6ZOE - chains A and B; structure by X-ray diffraction, 2.85 A resolution.

# Chain A
Molecule: Multidrug efflux pump subunit AcrB
Source organism: Escherichia coli (strain K12)
Reference sequence: P31224 (ACRB_ECOLI); residues 1-1049 here = UniProt positions 1-1049
Chain sequence (1057 residues; numbered 1 to 1057; the number before each row is that of its first residue):
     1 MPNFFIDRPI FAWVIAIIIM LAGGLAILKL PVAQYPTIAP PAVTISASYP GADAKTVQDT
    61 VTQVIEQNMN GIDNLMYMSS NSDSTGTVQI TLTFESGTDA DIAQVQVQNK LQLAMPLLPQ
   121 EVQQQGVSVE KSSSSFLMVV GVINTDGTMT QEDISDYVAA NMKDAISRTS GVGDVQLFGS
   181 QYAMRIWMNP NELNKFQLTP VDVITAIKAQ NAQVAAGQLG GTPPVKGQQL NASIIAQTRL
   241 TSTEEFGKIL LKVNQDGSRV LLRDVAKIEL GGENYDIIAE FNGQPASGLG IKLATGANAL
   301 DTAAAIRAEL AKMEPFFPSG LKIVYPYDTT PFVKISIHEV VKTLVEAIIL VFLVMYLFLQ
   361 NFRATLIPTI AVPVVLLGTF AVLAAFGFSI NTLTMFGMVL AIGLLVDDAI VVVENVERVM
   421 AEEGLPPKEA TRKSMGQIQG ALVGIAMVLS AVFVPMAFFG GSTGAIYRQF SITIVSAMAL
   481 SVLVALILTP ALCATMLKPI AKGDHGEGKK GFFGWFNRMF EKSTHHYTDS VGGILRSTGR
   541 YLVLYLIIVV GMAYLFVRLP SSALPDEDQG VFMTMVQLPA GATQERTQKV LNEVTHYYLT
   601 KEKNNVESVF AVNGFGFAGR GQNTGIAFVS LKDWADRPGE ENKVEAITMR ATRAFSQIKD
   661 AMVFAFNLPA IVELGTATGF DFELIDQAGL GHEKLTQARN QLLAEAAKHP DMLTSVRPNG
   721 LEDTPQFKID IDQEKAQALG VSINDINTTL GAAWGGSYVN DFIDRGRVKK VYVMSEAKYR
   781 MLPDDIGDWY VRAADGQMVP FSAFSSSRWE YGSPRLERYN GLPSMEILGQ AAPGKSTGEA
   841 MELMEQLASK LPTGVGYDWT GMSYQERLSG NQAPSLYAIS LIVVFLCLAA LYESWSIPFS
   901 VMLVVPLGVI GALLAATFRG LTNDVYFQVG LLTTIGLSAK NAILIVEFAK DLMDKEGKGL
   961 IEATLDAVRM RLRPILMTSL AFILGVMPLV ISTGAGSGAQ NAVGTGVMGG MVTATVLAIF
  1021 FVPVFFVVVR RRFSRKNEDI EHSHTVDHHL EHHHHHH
Disordered / not traced: 1041-1057
Construct notes: engineered mutation Ala-563 (Phe in P31224); expression tag (1050-1057)
Curated features (UniProtKB/Swiss-Prot):
  - mutagenesis: His-526 (H526Y: Partially restores chloramphenicol resistance to an AcrZ G30R mutant)
What the authors report for this chain:
  - conformationally variable residues (loop rearrangement): Leu-674
  - mutagenesis - I38A, L393A, I466A, I671A, L674A: decreased growth in response to drugs with low molecular weight (LMW)
  - mutagenesis - F380A/F563A: decreased growth in response to FUA
  - mutagenesis - F380A/F563A: unchanged growth in response to doxorubicin
  - mutagenesis - G621P: unchanged growth in response to RFB
  - mutagenesis - T934A, L937A: decreased growth in response to erythromycin
  - mutagenesis - T934A, L937A: unchanged growth in response to Doxorubicin
  - mutagenesis - I38A, L393A, I466A, I671A, L674A: decreased growth in response to beta-lactams, linezolid, and phenicols
  - mutagenesis - F380A/F563A: decreased growth in response to beta-lactams
  - mutagenesis - F380A/F563A: abolished growth in response to DDM
  - mutagenesis - G621P: decreased growth in response to 3-FOR
  - catalytic residues: Asp-407, Asp-408, Lys-940 (citing earlier work)
  - mutagenesis - T934A, L937A: increased growth in response to beta-lactams
  - mutagenesis - T934A, L937A: increased growth in response to novobiocin
  - mutagenesis - A981C: unchanged growth in response to all the tested drugs

# Chain B
Molecule: Darpin
Source organism: synthetic construct
Notes: antibody fragment or engineered binder
Chain sequence (169 residues; each row starts with the number of its first residue):
     1 MRGSHHHHHH GSDLGKKLLE AARAGRDDEV RILMANGADV NAADVVGWTP LHLAAYWGHL
    61 EIVEVLLKNG ADVNAYDTLG STPLHLAAHF GHLEIVEVLL KNGADVNAKD DNGITPLHLA
   121 ANRGHLEIVE VLLKYGADVN AQDKFGKTAF DISINNGNED LAEILQKLN
Disordered / not traced: 1-10, 167-169

# Interface between chain A and chain B
Residue-residue contacts - 31 pairs, chain A then chain B:
  Asp-660(A) with Lys-16(B), salt bridge
  Glu-722(A) with Arg-23(B)
  Asp-723(A) with Arg-23(B), hydrogen bond (backbone-side chain)
  Phe-727(A) with Leu-79(B), hydrophobic
  Asp-732(A) with Phe-145(B); Lys-147(B), salt bridge
  Glu-734(A) with Lys-147(B), salt bridge
  Ser-802(A) with Lys-144(B), hydrogen bond (backbone-side chain)
  Ala-803(A) with Phe-145(B)
  Phe-804(A) with Phe-145(B)
  Ser-805(A) with Lys-144(B), hydrogen bond (backbone-side chain); Phe-145(B)
  Ser-806(A) with Asn-112(B)
  Ser-807(A) with Leu-79(B); Asn-112(B), hydrogen bond (backbone-side chain)
  Arg-808(A) with Leu-79(B); His-89(B); Arg-123(B)
  Trp-809(A) with Val-46(B), hydrogen bond (side chain-backbone); Trp-48(B); Asp-77(B); Thr-78(B), hydrogen bond; Leu-79(B)
  Glu-810(A) with Tyr-56(B); Phe-90(B)
  Tyr-811(A) with Arg-23(B); Asp-44(B); Trp-48(B), hydrophobic; Leu-53(B); Tyr-56(B), hydrogen bond (backbone-side chain); Trp-57(B), hydrophobic
Also at the interface, not in a pair above, chain A (19 interface residues in all): Pro-725, Lys-735, Pro-783
Also at the interface, not in a pair above, chain B (19 interface residues in all): Ile-114

# Summary
Chain A and chain B each contribute 19 residues to their interface; the contacts include 7 hydrogen bonds and
3 salt bridges. Polar contacts include Asp-660(A)/Lys-16(B), Asp-732(A)/Lys-147(B) and Glu-734(A)/Lys-147(B).
The paper reports catalytic residues Asp-407(A), Asp-408(A) and Lys-940(A); I38A, L393A and I466A of chain A,
among others, reduce growth in response to drugs with low molecular weight (LMW); 10 substitutions were tested
in all.
Here chain A is Multidrug efflux pump subunit AcrB (Escherichia coli (strain K12)) and chain B is Darpin
(synthetic construct). Entry 6ZOE (AcrB-F563A symmetric T protomer) was determined by X-ray diffraction
together with 6ZO5, 6ZO6, 6ZO7, 6ZO8, 6ZO9, 6ZOA and 6 further entries from the same study.
